Entry 5LPU (X-ray diffraction, 2.10 A resolution); this record covers chains A and C of the 4 polymer chains in the assembly.

Chain A:
Molecule: Annexin A2
Source organism: Homo sapiens
UniProt: P07355 (ANXA2_HUMAN); residues 2-339 here = UniProt positions 2-339
Chain sequence (339 residues; row label = number of the first residue in the row):
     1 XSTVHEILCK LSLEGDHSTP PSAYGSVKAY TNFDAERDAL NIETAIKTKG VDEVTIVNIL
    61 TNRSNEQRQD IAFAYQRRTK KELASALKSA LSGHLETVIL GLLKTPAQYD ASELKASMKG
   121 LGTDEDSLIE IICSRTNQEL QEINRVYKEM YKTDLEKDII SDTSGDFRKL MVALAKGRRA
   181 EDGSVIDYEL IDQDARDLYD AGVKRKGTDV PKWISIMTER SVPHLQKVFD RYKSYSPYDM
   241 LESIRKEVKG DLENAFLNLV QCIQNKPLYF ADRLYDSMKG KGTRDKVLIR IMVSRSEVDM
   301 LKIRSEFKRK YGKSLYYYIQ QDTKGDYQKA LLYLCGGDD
Disordered / not traced: 1
Construct notes: acetylation (1); engineered mutation Glu66 (Ala in P07355)
Modified / non-standard residues: ACE (acetyl group) at position 1
Ion coordination: Ca2+ site 1: Gly50, Val51, Glu53; Ca2+ site 2: Lys88, Leu91, Glu96; Ca2+ site 3: Met118, Gly120, Asp162; Ca2+ site 4: Gly202, Arg205, Gly207, Glu247; Ca2+ site 5: Ser234, Met278, Gly280, Gly282, Asp322
UniProt features mapped onto this chain:
  - region: Ser2 to Tyr24 (S100A10-binding site)
  - modified residue: Ser2 (N-acetylserine), Tyr24 (Phosphotyrosine), Ser26 (Phosphoserine), Lys49 (N6-acetyllysine), Lys152 (N6-acetyllysine), Ser184 (Phosphoserine), Tyr199 (Phosphotyrosine), Lys227 (N6-acetyllysine)
  - cross-link: Lys49 (Glycyl lysine isopeptide (Lys-Gly) (interchain with G-Cter in SUMO1))
From the paper describing this entry:
  - post-translational modification sites: Ser2, Ser12, Tyr24, Ser26 (citing earlier work)
  - mutagenesis - S12E/S26E (20-fold): decreased binding to S100A10

Chain C:
Molecule: Protein S100-A4
Source organism: Homo sapiens
UniProt: P26447 (S10A4_HUMAN); residues 1-101 here = UniProt positions 1-101
Chain sequence (104 residues; row label = number of the first residue in the row; numbers below 1 keep their minus sign (Gly-2 is residue -2)):
    -2 GSHMACPLEK ALDVMVSTFH KYSGKEGDKF KLNKSELKEL LTRELPSFLG KRTDEAAFQK
    58 LMSNLDSNRD NEVDFQEYCV FLSCIAMMCN EFFEGFPDKQ PRKK
Disordered / not traced: -2 to 1, 91-101
Construct notes: expression tag (-2 to 0)
Ion coordination: Ca2+ site 1: Ser20, Glu23, Asp25, Lys28, Glu33; Ca2+ site 2: Asp63, Asn65, Asp67, Glu69, Glu74
UniProt features mapped onto this chain:
  - binding site (Ca(2+)): Lys28, Glu33, Asp63, Asn65, Asp67, Glu69, Glu74
  - modified residue: Ala2 (N-acetylalanine), Lys7 (N6-acetyllysine), Lys35 (N6-acetyllysine)

How chain A and chain C interact:
Residue-residue contacts - 14 pairs, chain A then chain C:
  Val4(A) with Cys86(C), hydrophobic
  His5(A) with Ser44(C)
  Ile7(A) with Cys86(C), hydrophobic; Phe89(C), hydrophobic
  Leu8(A) with Ser44(C)
  Cys9(A) with Ser44(C)
  Leu11(A) with Met85(C), hydrophobic
  Ser12(A) with Ser44(C)
  Phe73(A) with Thr39(C); Arg40(C)
  Gln76(A) with Arg40(C), hydrogen bond
  Glu82(A) with Arg40(C), salt bridge
  Glu142(A) with Arg49(C), salt bridge
  Arg145(A) with Arg49(C)
Interface residues without a listed pair, chain C (10 interface residues in all): Pro43, Phe45, Gly47
Interface features reported in the paper:
  - interface residues, chain A: Ser2(A)

In short:
The interface between chain A and chain C involves 12 residues on one side and 10 on the other; the contacts
include 1 hydrogen bond and 2 salt bridges. Polar contacts include Glu82(A)-Arg40(C), Glu142(A)-Arg49(C) and
Gln76(A)-Arg40(C). From the paper: S12E/S26E of chain A reduce binding to S100A10; the interface residue
Ser2(A).
Here chain A is Annexin A2 and chain C is Protein S100-A4, both from Homo sapiens. Entry 5LPU (Crystal
structure of Annexin A2 complexed with S100A4) was determined by X-ray diffraction together with 5LPX, 5LQ0
and 5LQ2 from the same study.
